7DUI - chains A and K of the 23 polymer chains in the assembly; structure by X-ray diffraction, 3.62 A resolution.

# Chain A
Molecule: 30S Ribosomal RNA rRNA
Organism: Thermus thermophilus HB8
Sequence (1522 nucleotides; each row starts with the number of its first residue; note: 42 numbers in that range are skipped by the numbering (no residue carries them; nothing is unmodelled there); a row labelled like 190A-190L holds insertion residues (190A, then the next letters in order); numbering starts at 0):
     0 UUUGUUGGAGAGUCUGAUCCUGGCUCAGGGUGAACGCUGGCGGCGUGCCU
    50 AAGACAUGCAAGUCGUGCGGG
    73 CCGCGGGGUUUU
    88 ACUCCG
    95 UGGUC
   101 AGCGGCGGACGGGUGAGUAACGCGUGGGU
  129A G
   130 ACCUACCCGGAAGAGGGGGACAACCCGGGGAAACUCGGGCUAAUCCCCCA
   180 UGUGGACCCGC
190A-190L CCCUUGGGGUGU
   191 GUCCAAAGGGCUUU
   216 GCCCGCUUCCGGAUGGGCCCGCGUCCCAUCAGCUAGUUGGUGGGGUAAUG
   266 GCCCACCAAGGCGACGACGGGUAGCCGGUCUGAGAGGAUGGCCGGCCACA
   316 GGGGCACUGAGACACGGGCCCCACUCCUACGGGAGGCAGCAGUUAGGAAU
   366 CUUCCGCAAUGGGCGCAAGCCUGACGGAGCGACGCCGCUUGGAGGAAGAA
   416 GCCCUUCGGGGUGUAAACUCCUGAA
   442 CCCGGGACGAAACCCCCGACGA
   474 GGGGACUGACGGUACCGGG
   494 GUAAUAGCGCCGGCCAACUCCGUGCCAGCAGCCGCGGUAAUACGGAGGGC
   544 GCGAGCGUUACCCGGAUUCACUGGGCGUAAAGGGCGUGUAGGCGGCCUGG
   594 GGCGUCCCAUGUGAAAGACCACGGCUCAACCGUGGGGGAGCGUGGGAUAC
   644 GCUCAGGCUAGACGGUGGGAGAGGGUGGUGGAAUUCCCGGAGUAGCGGUG
   694 AAAUGCGCAGAUACCGGGAGGAACGCCGAUGGCGAAGGCAGCCACCUGGU
   744 CCACCCGUGACGCUGAGGCGCGAAAGCGUGGGGAGCAAACCGGAUUAGAU
   794 ACCCGGGUAGUCCACGCCCUAAACGAUGCGCGCUAGGUCUCUGGGUCU
   848 CCUGGGGGCCGAAGCUAACGCGUUAAGCGCGCCGCCUGGGGAGUACGGCC
   898 GCAAGGCUGAAACUCAAAGGAAUUGACGGGGGCCCGCACAAGCGGUGGAG
   948 CAUGUGGUUUAAUUCGAAGXAACGCGAAGAACCUUACCAGGCCUUGACAU
   998 GCUAGG
 1003A G
  1004 AACCCGGGUGAAAGCCUGGGGUGCCCC
1030A-1030D GCGA
  1031 GGGGAGCCCUAGCACAGGUGCUGCAUGGCCGUCGUCAGCUCGUGCCGUGA
  1081 GGUGUUGGGUUAAGUCCCGCAACGAGCGCAACCCCCGCCGUUAGUUGCCA
  1131 GCGGUUCGGCCGGGCACUCUAACGGGACUGCCCGCGAAA
  1171 GCGGGAGGAAGGAGGGGACGACGUCUGGUCAGCAUGGCCCUUACGGCCUG
  1221 GGCGACACACGUGCUACAAUGCCCACUACAAAGCGAUGCCACCCGGCAAC
  1271 GGGGAGCUAAUCGCAAAAAGGUGGGCCCAGUUCGGAUUGGGGUCUGCAAC
  1321 CCGACCCCAUGAAGCCGGAAUCGCUAGUAAUCGCGGAUCAG
 1361A C
  1362 CAUGCCGCGGUGAAUACGUUCCCGGGCCUUGUACACACXGCCXGUXACGC
  1412 CAUGGGAGCGGGCUCUACCCGAAGUCGCCGGG
  1446 AGCCUACGGG
  1459 CAGGCGCCGAGGGUAGGGCCCGUGACUGGGGCGAAGUCGUAACAAGGUAG
  1509 CUGUACCGGAAGGUGCGGCUGGAUCCACUCCUUUCU
Unresolved in the structure: 0-4, 1534-1538
Modified positions: PSU (pseudouridine-5'-monophosphate) at position 516, 7MG (7N-methyl-8-hydroguanosine-5'-monophosphate) at position 527, M2G (N2-dimethylguanosine-5'-monophosphate) at position 966, 5MC (5-methylcytidine-5'-monophosphate) at position 967, 2MG (2N-methylguanosine-5'-monophosphate) at position 1207, 5MC (5-methylcytidine-5'-monophosphate) at position 1400, 4OC (4n,o2'-methylcytidine-5'-monophosphate) at position 1402, 5MC (5-methylcytidine-5'-monophosphate) at position 1404, 5MC (5-methylcytidine-5'-monophosphate) at position 1407, UR3 (3-methyluridine-5'-monophoshate) at position 1498, MA6 (6N-dimethyladenosine-5'-monophoshate) at position 1518, MA6 (6N-dimethyladenosine-5'-monophoshate) at position 1519, PSU (pseudouridine-5'-monophosphate) at position 1540, PSU (pseudouridine-5'-monophosphate) at position 1541
Ion coordination: Mg2+ site 1: U5 (shared with 1 residue of chain H); Mg2+ site 2 near G21 (its only coordinating residue here); Mg2+ site 3 near G46 (its only coordinating residue here); Mg2+ site 4 near C48 (its only coordinating residue here); Mg2+ site 5: A59, C386, U387; Mg2+ site 6: G61, G105; Mg2+ site 7: G70, U98; Mg2+ site 8: G107, G326; Mg2+ site 9: A109, G331; Mg2+ site 10: G111, G112; Mg2+ site 11 near G117 (its only coordinating residue here); Mg2+ site 12: C121, G124, U125; 95 more Mg2+ sites not listed
Small-molecule neighbours: HKO (N-[(1R,2R,3R,4S,5R)-4-[(2R,3R,6S)-6-(aminomethyl)-3-azanyl-oxan-2-yl]oxy-5-azanyl-2-[[(3S,4S,5S,6R)-5-(methylamino)-4,6-bis(oxidanyl)-2-oxabicyclo[4.1.0]heptan-3-yl]oxy]-3-oxidanyl-cyclohexyl]pyridine-3-sulfonamide): 5MC_1404, G1405, U1406, 5MC_1407, A1408, C1409, G1491, A1493, G1494, U1495, C1496, G1497

# Chain K
Molecule: 30S ribosomal protein S11
Organism: Thermus thermophilus HB8
Reference sequence: P80376 (RS11_THET8); residue numbers follow UniProt; this construct covers 1-129
Chain sequence (129 residues; each row starts with the number of its first residue):
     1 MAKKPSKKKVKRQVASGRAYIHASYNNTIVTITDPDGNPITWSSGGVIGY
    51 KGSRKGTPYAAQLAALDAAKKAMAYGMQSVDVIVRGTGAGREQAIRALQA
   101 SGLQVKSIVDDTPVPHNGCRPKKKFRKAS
Unresolved in the structure: 1-10, 127-129
Ion coordination: Mg2+: Asn26, Gly52 (shared with G691(A), U692(A) of chain A)

# Interface between chain A and chain K
Contacting residue pairs (70; chain A residue first):
  G674(A) with His116(K), base contact
  A675(A) with Val114(K), hydrogen bond to the sugar; His116(K), hydrogen bond to the base
  A676(A) with Pro113(K), sugar contact; Pro115(K), sugar contact
  U677(A) with Cys119(K), base contact
  G683(A) with Asn38(K), hydrogen bond to the base
  A684(A) with Asn38(K), sugar contact; Pro39(K), hydrogen bond to the sugar
  G685(A) with Pro39(K), sugar contact; Ile40(K), phosphate contact; Trp42(K), sugar contact
  U686(A) with Trp42(K), hydrogen bond to the base
  A687(A) with Lys71(K), salt bridge to the phosphate
  G688(A) with Ser44(K), phosphate contact; Gly46(K), sugar contact; Val47(K), sugar contact
  C689(A) with Asn27(K), hydrogen bond to the phosphate; Ser44(K), hydrogen bond to the phosphate; Gly45(K), phosphate contact; Gly46(K), hydrogen bond to the phosphate; Lys55(K), salt bridge to the phosphate
  G690(A) with Ser24(K), phosphate contact; Asn27(K), hydrogen bond to the phosphate; Lys55(K), hydrogen bond to the base
  G691(A) with Asn26(K), hydrogen bond to the phosphate; Lys51(K), base contact; Gly52(K), base contact; Lys55(K), hydrogen bond to the base
  U692(A) with Asn26(K), hydrogen bond to the phosphate; Gly52(K), base contact; Ser53(K), base contact; Lys124(K), salt bridge to the phosphate
  A694(A) with Ser53(K), sugar contact
  A695(A) with Gly52(K), phosphate contact; Ser53(K), hydrogen bond to the phosphate
  A704(A) with Trp42(K), base contact
  A706(A) with His22(K), sugar contact; Ile29(K), sugar contact; Thr31(K), hydrogen bond to the sugar
  C707(A) with Tyr20(K), phosphate contact; Gly37(K), hydrogen bond to the sugar; Pro39(K), base contact; Arg85(K), salt bridge to the phosphate
  C708(A) with Tyr20(K), sugar contact; Asp36(K), hydrogen bond to the sugar; Gly37(K), sugar contact; Arg85(K), salt bridge to the phosphate
  A715(A) with Gly118(K), base contact
  A716(A) with Asn117(K), hydrogen bond to the sugar; Gly118(K), base contact
  C717(A) with His116(K), phosphate contact; Asn117(K), sugar contact
  G718(A) with His116(K), stacking on the base; Asn117(K), sugar contact
  G778(A) with Cys119(K), sugar contact; Arg120(K), hydrogen bond to the sugar
  C779(A) with Arg120(K), hydrogen bond to the sugar; Pro121(K), sugar contact; Lys122(K), salt bridge to the phosphate
  A780(A) with Lys122(K), phosphate contact; Lys123(K), hydrogen bond to the phosphate
  C795(A) with Lys123(K), phosphate contact
  C796(A) with Lys123(K), salt bridge to the phosphate
  C797(A) with Lys124(K), salt bridge to the phosphate
  G798(A) with Lys122(K), salt bridge to the phosphate
  G1523(A) with Lys123(K), salt bridge to the phosphate
  C1524(A) with Arg120(K), salt bridge to the phosphate
  G1525(A) with Arg120(K), salt bridge to the phosphate; Arg126(K), salt bridge to the phosphate
Other interface residues (no listed pair), chain A (38 interface residues in all): U705, G714, A777, G799
Other interface residues (no listed pair), chain K (38 interface residues in all): Thr33, Tyr75

# Summary
Chain A and chain K each contribute 38 residues to their interface; the contacts include 21 hydrogen bonds, 13
salt bridges and 1 aromatic stacking contact. Polar contacts include A675(A)-His116(K), G683(A)-Asn38(K) and
U686(A)-Trp42(K). Chain A binds compound HKO.
Here chain A is 30S Ribosomal RNA rRNA and chain K is 30S ribosomal protein S11, both from Thermus
thermophilus HB8. Entry 7DUI (Crystal structure of the Thermus thermophilus (HB8) 30S ribosomal subunit with
mRNA and cognate transfer RNA ...) was determined by X-ray diffraction.
